PDB entry 8ET0 | X-ray diffraction, 2.15 A resolution | chains A and C of the 4 polymer chains in the assembly

Chain A:
Molecule: Prostaglandin G/H synthase 2
Source organism: Mus musculus
Notes: EC 1.14.99.1
UniProt: Q05769 (PGH2_MOUSE); the construct lacks a stretch of the UniProt sequence, so the offset changes along the chain: 33-105 = UniProt 18-90; 106-618 = UniProt 92-604
Amino-acid sequence (587 residues; numbered 33 to 618 plus 1 insertion-coded residue; the number before each row is that of its first residue):
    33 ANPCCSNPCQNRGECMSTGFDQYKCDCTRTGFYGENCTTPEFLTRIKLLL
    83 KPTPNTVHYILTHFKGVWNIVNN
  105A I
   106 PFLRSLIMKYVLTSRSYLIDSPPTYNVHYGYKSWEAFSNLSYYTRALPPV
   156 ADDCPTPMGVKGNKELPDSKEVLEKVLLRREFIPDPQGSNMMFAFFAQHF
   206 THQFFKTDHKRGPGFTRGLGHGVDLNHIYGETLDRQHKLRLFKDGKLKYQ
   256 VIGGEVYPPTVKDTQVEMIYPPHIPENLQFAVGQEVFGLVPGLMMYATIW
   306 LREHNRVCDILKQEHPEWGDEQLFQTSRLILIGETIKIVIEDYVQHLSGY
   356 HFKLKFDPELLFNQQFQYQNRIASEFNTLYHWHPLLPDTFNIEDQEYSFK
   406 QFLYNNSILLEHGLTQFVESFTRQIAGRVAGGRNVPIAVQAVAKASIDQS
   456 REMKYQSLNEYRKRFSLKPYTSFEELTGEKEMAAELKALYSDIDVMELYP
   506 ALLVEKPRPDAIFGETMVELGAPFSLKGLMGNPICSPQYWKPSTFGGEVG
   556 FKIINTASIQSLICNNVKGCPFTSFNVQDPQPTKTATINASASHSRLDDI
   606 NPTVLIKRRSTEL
Unresolved in the structure: 584-618
Curated features (UniProtKB/Swiss-Prot):
  - active site: His207 (Proton acceptor), Tyr385 (For cyclooxygenase activity)
  - binding site (substrate): Arg120, Tyr355
  - binding site (heme b): His388
  - site: Ser530 (Aspirin-acetylated serine), Asn606 (Not glycosylated)
  - modified residue: Cys540 (S-nitrosocysteine), Ser579 (O-acetylserine)
  - glycosylation (N-linked (GlcNAc...) asparagine): Asn68, Asn144, Asn410, Asn594
Cystine bridges: Cys36-Cys47, Cys37-Cys159, Cys41-Cys57, Cys59-Cys69, Cys569-Cys575
Covalent attachments: N-acetylglucosamine (NAG) linked to Asn144, Asn410
Ligand contacts:
  - ibuprofen (IBP): Val116, Arg120, Val349, Leu352, Ser353, Tyr355, Leu359, Tyr385, Trp387, Met522, Val523, Gly526, Ala527, Ser530, Leu531
  - N-acetylglucosamine (NAG; 2-acetamido-2-deoxy-beta-D-glucopyranose): Ser38, Pro40, Tyr55, Glu67, Asn68

Chain C:
Molecule: anti-cox-2 alpaca nanobody F9
Source organism: Vicugna pacos
Notes: antibody fragment or engineered binder
Amino-acid sequence (140 residues; each row starts with the number of its first residue):
     2 AQVQLQESGGGLVQPGGSLRLSCAASGSIFSIREWGWYRQAPGKQRELVA
    52 TITSGGTTNYADSVRGRFTISRDNAKDTVYLQMNSLTPEDTAVYYCNAES
   102 DGWYGLSYWGQGTQVTVGPGGQHHHHHHGAYPYDVPDYAS
Unresolved in the structure: 2, 119-141
Cystine bridges: Cys24-Cys97

Chain A / chain C interface:
Contacting residue pairs (44; chain A residue first):
  Gln203(A) - Trp104(C)
  Gln203(A) - Tyr105(C)
  His207(A) - Tyr105(C)  hydrogen bond
  Thr212(A) - Phe31(C)
  Asp213(A) - Phe31(C)
  His214(A) - Phe31(C)  hydrogen bond (backbone-backbone)
  His214(A) - Ile33(C)
  His214(A) - Arg34(C)
  His214(A) - Ser55(C)  hydrogen bond
  His214(A) - Arg73(C)  hydrogen bond (backbone-side chain)
  His214(A) - Asp102(C)  salt bridge
  Lys215(A) - Ile30(C)
  Lys215(A) - Arg73(C)  hydrogen bond (backbone-side chain)
  Lys215(A) - Asn75(C)  hydrogen bond (backbone-side chain)
  Lys215(A) - Asp78(C)  salt bridge
  Gly217(A) - Ser55(C)
  Pro218(A) - Ser55(C)
  Pro218(A) - Gly56(C)
  Arg222(A) - Phe31(C)
  Met273(A) - Gln3(C)  hydrogen bond (backbone-side chain)
  Ile274(A) - Gln3(C)
  Ile274(A) - Ser29(C)
  Ile274(A) - Leu107(C)  hydrophobic
  Ile274(A) - Tyr109(C)
  Tyr275(A) - Gln3(C)
  Tyr275(A) - Leu107(C)
  Pro276(A) - Leu107(C)
  Glu290(A) - Phe31(C)
  Val291(A) - Tyr105(C)
  Leu294(A) - Tyr105(C)  hydrophobic
  Val295(A) - Tyr105(C)  hydrophobic
  Leu391(A) - Trp104(C)  hydrophobic
  Phe404(A) - Trp104(C)  hydrophobic
  Leu408(A) - Trp104(C)  hydrophobic
  Leu408(A) - Tyr105(C)  hydrophobic
  Tyr409(A) - Tyr105(C)  hydrogen bond (side chain-backbone)
  Tyr409(A) - Gly106(C)  hydrogen bond (side chain-backbone)
  Tyr409(A) - Leu107(C)
  Val444(A) - Trp104(C)  hydrophobic
  Ala446(A) - Arg34(C)
  Val447(A) - Gly103(C)
  Glu457(A) - Thr54(C)  hydrogen bond
  Glu457(A) - Gly56(C)
  Glu457(A) - Thr58(C)  hydrogen bond
Also at the interface, not in a pair above, chain A (29 interface residues in all): Arg216, Phe395, Ala450, Gln454
Also at the interface, not in a pair above, chain C (22 interface residues in all): Ser32, Gly57

In short:
The interface between chain A and chain C involves 29 residues on one side and 22 on the other, with 11
hydrogen bonds and 2 salt bridges. Polar pairs include His214(A)-Asp102(C), Lys215(A)-Asp78(C) and
His207(A)-Tyr105(C). Bound to chain A: N-acetylglucosamine and ibuprofen.
Here chain A is Prostaglandin G/H synthase 2 (Mus musculus) and chain C is anti-cox-2 alpaca nanobody F9
(Vicugna pacos). Entry 8ET0 (Crystal Complex of murine Cyclooxygenase-2 with alpaca nanobody F9) was
determined by X-ray diffraction.
